6H9C - chains D and f of the 32 polymer chains in the assembly; structure by electron microscopy, 3.74 A resolution.

# Chain D
Molecule: VP7
Organism: Haloarcula californiae ATCC 33799
UniProt: A0A1C7A3R1 (A0A1C7A3R1_9VIRU); residue numbers follow UniProt; this construct covers 1-184
Chain sequence (184 residues; numbered 1 to 184; the number before each row is that of its first residue):
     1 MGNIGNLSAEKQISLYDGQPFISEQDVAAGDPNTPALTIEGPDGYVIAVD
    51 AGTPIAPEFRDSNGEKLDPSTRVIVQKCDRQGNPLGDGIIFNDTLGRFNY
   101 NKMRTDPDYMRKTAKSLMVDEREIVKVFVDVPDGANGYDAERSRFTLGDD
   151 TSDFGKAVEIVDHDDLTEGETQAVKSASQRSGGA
Unresolved in the structure: 1-2, 177-184

# Chain f
Molecule: Peripentonal unknown polypeptide
Organism: Haloarcula californiae ATCC 33799
Chain sequence (18 residues; row label = number of the first residue in the row; X marks 18 residues of unknown identity (built as UNK)):
    10 XXXXXXXXXXXXXXXXXX

# How chain D and chain f interact
Interface residues of chain D (facing chain f), 10 residues: E10, A48, D50, M118, E159, V161, E168, T171, Q172, K175

# Overview
No residue of chain D is in contact with chain f.
Here chain D is VP7 and chain f is Peripentonal unknown polypeptide, both from Haloarcula californiae ATCC
33799. Entry 6H9C (Cryo-EM structure of archaeal extremophilic internal membrane-containing Haloarcula
californiae icosahedral virus 1 (HCIV-1) at 3.74 Angstroms ...) was determined by electron microscopy (same
publication as 6H82).
